8JZ4 - chain A; structure by X-ray diffraction, 2.08 A resolution.

Chain A:
Molecule: AetF
From: Aetokthonos hydrillicola Thurmond2011
UniProt: A0A861B9Z9 (A0A861B9Z9_9CYAN); numbering as in UniProt (aligned over 1-668)
Amino-acid sequence (679 residues; numbered -10 to 668; the number before each row is that of its first residue; numbers below 1 keep their minus sign (Gly-10 is residue -10)):
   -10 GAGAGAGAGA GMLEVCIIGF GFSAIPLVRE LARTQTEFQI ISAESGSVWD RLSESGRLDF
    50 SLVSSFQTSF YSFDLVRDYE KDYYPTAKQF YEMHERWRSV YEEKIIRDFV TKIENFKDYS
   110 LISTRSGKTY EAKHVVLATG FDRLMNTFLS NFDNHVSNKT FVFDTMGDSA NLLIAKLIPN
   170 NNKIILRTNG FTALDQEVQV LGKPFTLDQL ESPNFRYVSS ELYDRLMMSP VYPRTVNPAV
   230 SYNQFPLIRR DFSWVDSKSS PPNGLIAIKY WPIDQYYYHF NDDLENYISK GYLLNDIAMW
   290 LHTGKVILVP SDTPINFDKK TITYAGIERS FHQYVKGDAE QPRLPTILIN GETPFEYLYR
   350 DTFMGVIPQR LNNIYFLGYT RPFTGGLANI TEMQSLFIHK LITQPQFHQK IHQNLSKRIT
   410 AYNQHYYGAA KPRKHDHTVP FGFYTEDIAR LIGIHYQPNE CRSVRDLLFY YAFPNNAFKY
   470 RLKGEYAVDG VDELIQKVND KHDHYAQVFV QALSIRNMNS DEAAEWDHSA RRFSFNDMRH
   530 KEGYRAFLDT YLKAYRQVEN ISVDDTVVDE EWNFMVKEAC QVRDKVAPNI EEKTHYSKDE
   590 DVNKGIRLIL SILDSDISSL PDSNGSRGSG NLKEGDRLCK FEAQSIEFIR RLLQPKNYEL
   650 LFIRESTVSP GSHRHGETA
Unresolved in the structure: -10 to 0, 581-584, 612-630, 654-668
Differences from the reference sequence: expression tag (-10 to 0)
Small-molecule neighbours:
  - 5-bromo-L-tryptophan (64X): Leu183, Leu196, Leu199, Glu200, Leu215, Met216, Val220, Phe372, Thr373, Gln500, Asp516, Ser523, Phe524, Lys587
  - FAD (flavin-adenine dinucleotide): Ile7, Gly8, Phe9, Gly10, Phe11, Ser12, Ile30, Ser31, Ala32, Ser34, Gly35, Ser36, Val37, Trp38, Phe49, Leu51, Val52, Ser53, Ser58, Phe79, Asp97, Phe98, Val99, Ala127, Thr128, Gly129, Arg132, Asn135, Leu138, Arg332, Gly367, Arg370, Gly375, Leu376

In short:
Chain A binds flavin-adenine dinucleotide and 5-bromo-L-tryptophan.
Chain A is AetF (Aetokthonos hydrillicola Thurmond2011); the structure, Crystal structure of AetF in complex
with FAD and 5-bromo-L-tryptophan, was determined by X-ray diffraction together with 8JZ2, 8JZ3 and 8JZ5 from
the same study.
